PDB entry 3C1C | X-ray diffraction, 3.15 A resolution | chains E and F of the 10 polymer chains in the assembly

[Chain E]
Name: Histone H3-like
From: Xenopus laevis
Reference sequence: P02302 (H3L_XENLA); residues 601-735 here correspond to UniProt positions 2-136 (UniProt number = residue number - 599)
Amino-acid sequence (135 residues; numbered 601 to 735; the number before each row is that of its first residue):
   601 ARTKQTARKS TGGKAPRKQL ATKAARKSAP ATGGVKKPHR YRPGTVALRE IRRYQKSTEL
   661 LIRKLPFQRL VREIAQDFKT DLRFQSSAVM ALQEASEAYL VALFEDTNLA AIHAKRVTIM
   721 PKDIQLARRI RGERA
Unresolved in the structure: 601-637, 735
Sequence notes: conflict A621 (Val22 in P02302), R626 (Lys27 in P02302), S628 (Cys29 in P02302), S686 (Arg87 in P02302), A710 (Cys111 in P02302)
Modified positions: K679 ((2R)-2-amino-3-(2-dimethylaminoethylsulfanyl)propanoic acid; M2L)
Swiss-Prot annotation at these positions:
  - modified residue: R602 (Asymmetric dimethylarginine), T603 (Phosphothreonine), K604 (Allysine), Q605 (5-glutamyl dopamine), T606 (Phosphothreonine), K609 (N6-(2-hydroxyisobutyryl)lysine), S610 (ADP-ribosylserine), T611 (Phosphothreonine), K614 (N6-(2-hydroxyisobutyryl)lysine), R617 (Asymmetric dimethylarginine), K618 (N6-(2-hydroxyisobutyryl)lysine), K623 (N6-(2-hydroxyisobutyryl)lysine), K627 (N6-(2-hydroxyisobutyryl)lysine), K636 (N6-(2-hydroxyisobutyryl)lysine), Y641 (Phosphotyrosine), K656 (N6-(2-hydroxyisobutyryl)lysine), S657 (Phosphoserine), K664 (N6-(2-hydroxyisobutyryl)lysine), T680 (Phosphothreonine), K715 (N6-acetyllysine) and 1 more in UniProt

[Chain F]
Name: Histone H4
From: Xenopus laevis
Reference sequence: P62799 (H4_XENLA); residues 201-302 here correspond to UniProt positions 2-103 (UniProt number = residue number - 199)
Amino-acid sequence (102 residues; numbered 201 to 302; the number before each row is that of its first residue):
   201 SGRGKGGKGL GKGGAKRHRK VLRDNIQGIT KPAIRRLARR GGVKRISGLI YEETRGVLKV
   261 FLENVIRDAV TYTEHAKRKT VTAMDVVYAL KRQGRTLYGF GG
Unresolved in the structure: 201-218
Swiss-Prot annotation at these positions:
  - DNA-binding region: K216 to K220
  - modified residue: S201 (N-acetylserine), R203 (Asymmetric dimethylarginine), K205 (N6-(2-hydroxyisobutyryl)lysine), K208 (N6-(2-hydroxyisobutyryl)lysine), K212 (N6-(2-hydroxyisobutyryl)lysine), K216 (N6-(2-hydroxyisobutyryl)lysine), K220 (N6,N6,N6-trimethyllysine), K231 (N6-(2-hydroxyisobutyryl)lysine), K244 (N6-(2-hydroxyisobutyryl)lysine), S247 (Phosphoserine), Y251 (Phosphotyrosine), K259 (N6-(2-hydroxyisobutyryl)lysine), K277 (N6-(2-hydroxyisobutyryl)lysine), K279 (N6-(2-hydroxyisobutyryl)lysine), Y288 (Phosphotyrosine), K291 (N6-(2-hydroxyisobutyryl)lysine)
  - cross-link (Glycyl lysine isopeptide (Lys-Gly)): K231 (interchain with G-Cter in UFM1), K291 (interchain with G-Cter in ubiquitin)

[Chain E / chain F interface]
Residue-residue contacts - 97 pairs, chain E then chain F:
  G644(E) - K244(F)
  A647(E) - R239(F)
  A647(E) - K244(F)
  E650(E) - R239(F)  salt bridge
  I651(E) - R239(F)
  I651(E) - G242(F)
  I651(E) - V243(F)
  Y654(E) - R236(F)
  Y654(E) - R240(F)  hydrogen bond (backbone-side chain)
  Q655(E) - R239(F)
  Q655(E) - R240(F)
  Q655(E) - G242(F)
  S657(E) - R240(F)  hydrogen bond
  T658(E) - R240(F)
  E659(E) - R240(F)  salt bridge
  L661(E) - A233(F)
  L661(E) - R236(F)  hydrogen bond (backbone-side chain)
  L661(E) - L237(F)  hydrophobic
  L661(E) - R240(F)
  I662(E) - I229(F)  hydrophobic
  I662(E) - L237(F)  hydrophobic
  P666(E) - G228(F)
  F667(E) - L262(F)  hydrophobic
  R669(E) - N225(F)
  L670(E) - N225(F)
  L670(E) - I226(F)  hydrophobic
  L670(E) - I229(F)  hydrophobic
  L670(E) - L262(F)  hydrophobic
  V671(E) - I266(F)
  R672(E) - L222(F)
  E673(E) - L222(F)
  E673(E) - R223(F)
  E673(E) - D224(F)
  E673(E) - N225(F)  hydrogen bond
  I674(E) - L262(F)  hydrophobic
  A675(E) - I266(F)  hydrophobic
  Q676(E) - L222(F)
  F678(E) - E263(F)
  F678(E) - I266(F)  hydrophobic
  F678(E) - R267(F)
  K679(E) - E274(F)
  L682(E) - K279(F)
  R683(E) - K279(F)  hydrogen bond (backbone-backbone)
  R683(E) - T280(F)
  R683(E) - V281(F)  hydrogen bond (backbone-backbone)
  F684(E) - T280(F)
  F684(E) - V281(F)
  Q685(E) - V281(F)  hydrogen bond (backbone-backbone)
  Q685(E) - T282(F)
  Q685(E) - A283(F)  hydrogen bond (side chain-backbone)
  S687(E) - A283(F)
  S687(E) - F300(F)
  A688(E) - V281(F)
  A688(E) - T282(F)
  A688(E) - A283(F)  hydrophobic
  A688(E) - V286(F)  hydrophobic
  M690(E) - F300(F)  hydrophobic
  A691(E) - L297(F)
  A691(E) - F300(F)
  L692(E) - V265(F)  hydrophobic
  L692(E) - V286(F)  hydrophobic
  E694(E) - F300(F)
  A695(E) - F261(F)
  A695(E) - L290(F)  hydrophobic
  S696(E) - F261(F)
  S696(E) - L262(F)
  E697(E) - L237(F)
  A698(E) - R295(F)
  Y699(E) - V257(F)
  Y699(E) - F261(F)  hydrophobic
  Y699(E) - R295(F)
  L700(E) - L237(F)  hydrophobic
  L700(E) - L258(F)  hydrophobic
  V701(E) - L237(F)
  L703(E) - V257(F)  hydrophobic
  F704(E) - I234(F)
  F704(E) - L237(F)
  F704(E) - A238(F)  hydrophobic
  F704(E) - T254(F)
  E705(E) - G241(F)
  N708(E) - G242(F)  hydrogen bond (side chain-backbone)
  V717(E) - R245(F)  hydrogen bond (backbone-backbone)
  T718(E) - R245(F)  hydrogen bond
  T718(E) - I246(F)
  T718(E) - S247(F)
  I719(E) - V243(F)  hydrophobic
  I719(E) - R245(F)  hydrogen bond (backbone-backbone)
  I719(E) - S247(F)  hydrogen bond (backbone-backbone)
  I719(E) - I250(F)
  M720(E) - S247(F)
  M720(E) - I250(F)
  P721(E) - L249(F)  hydrophobic
  P721(E) - I250(F)
  P721(E) - E253(F)
  I724(E) - I250(F)  hydrophobic
  I724(E) - T254(F)
  Q725(E) - E253(F)  hydrogen bond
Interface residues without a listed pair, chain E (54 interface residues in all): L648, D681, R728
Interface residues without a listed pair, chain F (46 interface residues in all): K259, V270

[Overview]
Chain E and chain F form an interface of 54 and 46 residues respectively, with 14 hydrogen bonds and 2 salt
bridges. Polar pairs include E650(E)-R239(F), E659(E)-R240(F) and Y654(E)-R240(F). UniProt lists a DNA-binding
region on chain F.
Chain E is Histone H3-like and chain F is Histone H4, both from Xenopus laevis; the structure, The effect of
H3 K79 dimethylation and H4 K20 trimethylation on nucleosome and chromatin structure, was determined by X-ray
diffraction (same publication as 3C1B).
